5Y60 - chains C and F of the 26 polymer chains in the assembly; structure by electron microscopy, 7.50 A resolution (low resolution: residue-level contacts below are approximate; hydrogen-bond / salt-bridge calls are withheld).

# Chain C
Molecule: V-type ATP synthase alpha chain
From: Thermus thermophilus HB8
Notes: EC 3.6.3.14
UniProt: Q56403 (VATA_THET8); residue numbers follow UniProt; this construct covers 1-578
Sequence (578 residues; numbered 1 to 578; the number before each row is that of its first residue):
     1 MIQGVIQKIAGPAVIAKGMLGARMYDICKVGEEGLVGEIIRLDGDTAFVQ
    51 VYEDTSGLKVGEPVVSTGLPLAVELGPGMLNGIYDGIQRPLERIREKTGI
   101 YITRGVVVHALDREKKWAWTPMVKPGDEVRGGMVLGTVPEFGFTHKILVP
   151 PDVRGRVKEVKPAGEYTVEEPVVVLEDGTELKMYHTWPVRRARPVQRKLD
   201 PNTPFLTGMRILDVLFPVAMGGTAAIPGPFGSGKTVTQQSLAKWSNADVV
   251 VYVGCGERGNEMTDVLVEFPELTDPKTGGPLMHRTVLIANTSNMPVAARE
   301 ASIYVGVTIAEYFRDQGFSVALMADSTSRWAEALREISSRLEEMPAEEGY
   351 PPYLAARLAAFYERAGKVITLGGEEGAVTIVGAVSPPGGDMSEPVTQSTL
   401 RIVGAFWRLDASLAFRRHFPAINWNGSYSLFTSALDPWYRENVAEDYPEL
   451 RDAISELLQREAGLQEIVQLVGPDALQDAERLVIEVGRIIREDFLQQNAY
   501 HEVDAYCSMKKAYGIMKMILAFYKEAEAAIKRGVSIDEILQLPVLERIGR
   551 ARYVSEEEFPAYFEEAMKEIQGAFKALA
Disordered / not traced: 578

# Chain F
Molecule: V-type ATP synthase beta chain
From: Thermus thermophilus HB8
UniProt: Q56404 (VATB_THET8); residues 1-478 here = UniProt positions 1-478
Sequence (478 residues; each row starts with the number of its first residue):
     1 MDLLKKEYTGITYISGPLLFVENAKDLAYGAIVDIKDGTGRVRGGQVIEV
    51 SEEYAVIQVFEETTGLDLATTSVSLVEDVARLGVSKEMLGRRFNGIGKPI
   101 DGLPPITPEKRLPITGLPLNPVARRKPEQFIQTGISTIDVMNTLVRGQKL
   151 PIFSGSGLPANEIAAQIARQATVRPDLSGEGEKEEPFAVVFAAMGITQRE
   201 LSYFIQEFERTGALSRSVLFLNKADDPTIERILTPRMALTVAEYLAFEHD
   251 YHVLVILTDMTNYCEALREIGAAREEIPGRRGYPGYMYTDLATIYERAGV
   301 VEGKKGSVTQIPILSMPDDDRTHPIPDLTGYITEGQIQLSRELHRKGIYP
   351 PIDPLPSLSRLMNNGVGKGKTREDHKQVSDQLYSAYANGVDIRKLVAIIG
   401 EDALTENDRRYLQFADAFERFFINQGQQNRSIEESLQIAWALLSMLPQGE
   451 LKRISKDHIGKYYGQKLEEIWGAPQALD
Disordered / not traced: 1-4, 464-478
Ligand contacts: ADP (adenosine-5'-diphosphate): Tyr-331, Ser-359, Arg-360

# Chain C / chain F interface
Contacting residue pairs (16):
  Gly-21(C) / Leu-68(F)
  Gly-21(C) / Ala-69(F)
  Ala-22(C) / Leu-66(F)
  Ala-22(C) / Asp-67(F)
  Ala-22(C) / Leu-68(F)
  Arg-23(C) / Gly-65(F)
  Arg-23(C) / Leu-66(F)
  Met-24(C) / Thr-64(F)
  Met-24(C) / Gly-65(F)
  Met-24(C) / Leu-66(F)
  Arg-41(C) / Ile-14(F)
  Leu-42(C) / Tyr-13(F)
  Leu-42(C) / Ile-14(F)
  Asp-43(C) / Thr-12(F)
  Gly-44(C) / Thr-12(F)
  Ala-346(C) / Gly-282(F)

# In short
9 residues of chain C face 10 of chain F across their interface. Ligands of chain F: ADP.
Here chain C is V-type ATP synthase alpha chain and chain F is V-type ATP synthase beta chain, both from
Thermus thermophilus HB8. Entry 5Y60 (V/A-type ATPase/synthase from Thermus thermophilus, rotational state 3)
was determined by electron microscopy, deposited together with 5Y5Y, 5Y5X and 5Y5Z.
